9EK3 - chains i and j of the 39 polymer chains in the assembly; structure by electron microscopy, 8.00 A resolution (low resolution: residue-level contacts below are approximate; hydrogen-bond / salt-bridge calls are withheld).

Chain i (and j):
Molecule: Matrix protein p17
Source organism: Human immunodeficiency virus type 1
Notes: chain j of this document is another copy of the same molecule, construct and numbering; everything in this record applies to it too
UniProt: P12497 (POL_HV1N5); residues 1-115 here correspond to UniProt positions 2-116 (UniProt number = residue number + 1)
Amino-acid sequence (115 residues; numbered 1 to 115; the number before each row is that of its first residue):
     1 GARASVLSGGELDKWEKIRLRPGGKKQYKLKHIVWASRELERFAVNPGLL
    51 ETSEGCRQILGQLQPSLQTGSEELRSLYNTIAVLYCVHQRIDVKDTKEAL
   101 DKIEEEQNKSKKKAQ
Swiss-Prot annotation at these positions:
  - region: Val6 to Leu30 (Interaction with Gp41), Leu7 to Arg42 (Interaction with host CALM1), Glu11 to Ile18 (Interaction with host AP3D1), Asp13 to His32 (Interaction with membrane phosphatidylinositol 4,5-bisphosphate and RNA), Glu72 to Ser76 (Interaction with membrane phosphatidylinositol 4,5-bisphosphate)
  - motif: Trp15 to Arg21 (Nuclear export signal), Lys25 to Lys31 (Nuclear localization signal)
  - lipidation: Gly1 (N-myristoyl glycine)
Covalent attachments: myristic acid (MYR) linked to Gly1
Reported in the primary citation:
  - binding site for myristic acid: Arg38 (from molecular simulation)
  - mutagenesis - R19A, E41A, E51A: unchanged growth
  - mutagenesis - R19L: unchanged growth (citing earlier work)
  - mutagenesis - L20K: increased binding to membrane (citing earlier work)

How chain i and chain j interact:
Pairs across the interface (13; chain i residue first):
  Arg42(i) with Glu41(j); Arg42(j); Ala44(j)
  Pro65(i) with Gln62(j)
  Ser66(i) with Gln62(j)
  Thr69(i) with Val45(j); Asn46(j); Gln58(j); Gln62(j)
  Gly70(i) with Ala44(j); Asn46(j)
  Ser71(i) with Ala44(j); Asn46(j)
Also at the interface, not in a pair above, chain i (8 interface residues in all): Gln68, Leu74
Also at the interface, not in a pair above, chain j (10 interface residues in all): Phe43, Leu49, Ile59

Overview:
8 residues of chain i face 10 of chain j across their interface. Myristic acid is covalently linked to
Gly1(i). From the paper: a binding site for myristic acid at Arg38(i); L20K of chain i increases binding to
membrane; 5 substitutions were tested in all.
Chain i and chain j are both Matrix protein p17 (Human immunodeficiency virus type 1); the structure, HIV-1
immature WT matrix protein p17 lattice, was determined by electron microscopy (same publication as 9EK1 and
9EK2).
